Entry 5E22 (X-ray diffraction, 1.80 A resolution); this record covers chain A.

Chain A:
Name: Ligand of Numb protein X 2
From: Homo sapiens
Notes: fragment: Second PDZ domain
UniProtKB: Q8N448 (LNX2_HUMAN); numbering as in UniProt (aligned over 336-424)
Amino-acid sequence (95 residues; row label = number of the first residue in the row):
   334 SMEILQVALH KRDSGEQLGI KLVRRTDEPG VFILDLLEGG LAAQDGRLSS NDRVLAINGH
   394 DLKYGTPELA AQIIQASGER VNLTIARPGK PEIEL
Sequence notes: expression tag (334-335); engineered mutation L338 (Phe in Q8N448)
Reported in the primary citation:
  - conformationally variable residues (side-chain flip): H343, K344, D368, H393, D394, L395, L402, S410, R413, N415, L416
  - contacts within the chain: S410-R413 (hydrogen bond), N391-S410 (hydrogen bond)

In short:
From the paper: conformational variability at H343, K344 and D368 among others; contacts within the chain
involving S410, R413 and N391.
Chain A is Ligand of Numb protein X 2 (Homo sapiens); the structure, The second PDZ domain of Ligand of Numb
protein X 2 in the presence of an ..., was determined by X-ray diffraction (same publication as 5E11, 5E1Y and
5E21).
